8F7Q - chains B and C of the 9 polymer chains in the assembly; structure by electron microscopy, 3.22 A resolution.

[Chain B]
Molecule: Guanine nucleotide-binding protein G(I)/G(S)/G(T) subunit beta-1
Organism: Rattus norvegicus
Reference sequence: P54311 (GBB1_RAT); numbering as in UniProt (aligned over 2-340)
Amino-acid sequence (353 residues; numbered -12 to 340; the number before each row is that of its first residue; numbers below 1 keep their minus sign (Met-12 is residue -12)):
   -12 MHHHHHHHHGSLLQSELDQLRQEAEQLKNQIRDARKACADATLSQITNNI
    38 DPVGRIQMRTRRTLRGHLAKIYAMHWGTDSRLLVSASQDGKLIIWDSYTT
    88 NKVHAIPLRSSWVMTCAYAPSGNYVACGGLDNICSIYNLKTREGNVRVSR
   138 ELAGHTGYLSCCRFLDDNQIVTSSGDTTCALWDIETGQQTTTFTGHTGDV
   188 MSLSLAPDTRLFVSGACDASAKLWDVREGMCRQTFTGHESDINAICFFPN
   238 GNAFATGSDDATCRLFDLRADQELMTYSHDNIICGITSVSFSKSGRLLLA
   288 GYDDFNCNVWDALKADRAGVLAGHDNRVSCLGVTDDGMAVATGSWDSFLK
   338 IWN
Unresolved in the structure: -12 to 5
Construct notes: expression tag (-12 to 1)
UniProt features mapped onto this chain:
  - modified residue: Ser2 (N-acetylserine), His266 (Phosphohistidine)

[Chain C]
Molecule: Guanine nucleotide-binding protein G(I)/G(S)/G(O) subunit gamma-2
Organism: Bos taurus
Reference sequence: P63212 (GBG2_BOVIN); numbering as in UniProt (aligned over 1-68)
Amino-acid sequence (68 residues; numbered 1 to 68; the number before each row is that of its first residue):
     1 MASNNTASIAQARKLVEQLKMEANIDRIKVSKAAADLMAYCEAHAKEDPL
    51 LTPVPASENPFREKKFFC
Unresolved in the structure: 1-9, 66-68
UniProt features mapped onto this chain:
  - modified residue: Ala2 (N-acetylalanine), Cys68 (Cysteine methyl ester)
  - lipidation: Cys68 (S-geranylgeranyl cysteine)

[Interface between chain B and chain C]
Pairs across the interface - 62 pairs, chain B then chain C:
  Leu7(B) with Ala12(C), hydrophobic
  Glu10(B) with Val16(C); Lys20(C), salt bridge
  Ala11(B) with Leu19(C)
  Leu14(B) with Val16(C), hydrophobic; Leu19(C), hydrophobic; Lys20(C)
  Lys15(B) with Leu19(C)
  Ile18(B) with Leu19(C), hydrophobic; Ala23(C), hydrophobic; Arg27(C)
  Ala21(B) with Arg27(C)
  Arg22(B) with Glu22(C), salt bridge; Arg27(C)
  Cys25(B) with Ile28(C)
  Asp27(B) with Val30(C)
  Ala28(B) with Val30(C)
  Leu30(B) with Ala34(C), hydrophobic
  Ile33(B) with Met38(C), hydrophobic
  Thr34(B) with Met38(C)
  Ile37(B) with Glu42(C)
  Val40(B) with Leu51(C), hydrophobic
  Met45(B) with Leu50(C), hydrophobic
  Arg46(B) with Glu63(C), salt bridge
  Arg48(B) with Asn59(C); Phe61(C)
  Arg49(B) with Phe61(C); Arg62(C), hydrogen bond (side chain-backbone)
  Ser84(B) with Phe61(C)
  Tyr85(B) with Pro60(C); Phe61(C), hydrophobic
  Cys218(B) with Gln18(C)
  Gln220(B) with Ile25(C)
  Thr221(B) with Glu22(C), hydrogen bond (backbone-side chain)
  Phe235(B) with Leu37(C), hydrophobic; Tyr40(C), hydrophobic; Cys41(C), hydrophobic
  Pro236(B) with Tyr40(C), hydrogen bond (backbone-side chain)
  Asn237(B) with Tyr40(C)
  Asp254(B) with Ala33(C)
  Arg256(B) with Arg27(C); Ile28(C); Asp36(C), salt bridge
  Asp258(B) with Arg27(C), salt bridge
  Gln259(B) with Val30(C)
  Leu261(B) with Val30(C), hydrophobic
  Ser279(B) with Asp48(C), hydrogen bond; Leu50(C)
  Lys280(B) with Asp48(C)
  Ser281(B) with Cys41(C), hydrogen bond (side chain-backbone); His44(C), hydrogen bond (side chain-backbone); Ala45(C), hydrogen bond (side chain-backbone); Asp48(C)
  Asp323(B) with Pro49(C)
  Gly324(B) with Pro49(C); Leu50(C)
  Met325(B) with Pro49(C), hydrophobic; Asn59(C); Pro60(C)
  Ala326(B) with Phe61(C), hydrophobic
  Val327(B) with Leu50(C), hydrophobic
  Asn340(B) with Asn59(C), hydrogen bond
Also at the interface, not in a pair above, chain B (52 interface residues in all): Ala26, Ile43, Lys209, Arg219, Ala257, Arg283, Leu284, Leu300, Val320, Ile338
Also at the interface, not in a pair above, chain C (32 interface residues in all): Ser31, Glu47

[In short]
52 residues of chain B and 32 residues of chain C are in contact; the contacts include 8 hydrogen bonds and 5
salt bridges. Polar contacts include Glu10(B)-Lys20(C), Arg22(B)-Glu22(C) and Arg46(B)-Glu63(C).
Here chain B is Guanine nucleotide-binding protein G(I)/G(S)/G(T) subunit beta-1 (Rattus norvegicus) and chain
C is Guanine nucleotide-binding protein G(I)/G(S)/G(O) subunit gamma-2 (Bos taurus). Entry 8F7Q (Gi bound
mu-opioid receptor in complex with beta-endorphin) was determined by electron microscopy (same publication as
8F7R, 8F7S, 8F7W and 8F7X).
